8K4H - chains A and B; structure by X-ray diffraction, 1.95 A resolution.

# Chain A (and B)
Molecule: cAMP-specific 3', 5'-cyclic phosphodiesterase 4D
Organism: Homo sapiens
Notes: EC 3.1.4.53; chain B of this document is another copy of the same molecule, construct and numbering; everything in this record applies to it too
UniProtKB: Q08499 (PDE4D_HUMAN); residues 86-413 here correspond to UniProt positions 388-715 (UniProt number = residue number + 302)
Sequence (349 residues; row label = number of the first residue in the row):
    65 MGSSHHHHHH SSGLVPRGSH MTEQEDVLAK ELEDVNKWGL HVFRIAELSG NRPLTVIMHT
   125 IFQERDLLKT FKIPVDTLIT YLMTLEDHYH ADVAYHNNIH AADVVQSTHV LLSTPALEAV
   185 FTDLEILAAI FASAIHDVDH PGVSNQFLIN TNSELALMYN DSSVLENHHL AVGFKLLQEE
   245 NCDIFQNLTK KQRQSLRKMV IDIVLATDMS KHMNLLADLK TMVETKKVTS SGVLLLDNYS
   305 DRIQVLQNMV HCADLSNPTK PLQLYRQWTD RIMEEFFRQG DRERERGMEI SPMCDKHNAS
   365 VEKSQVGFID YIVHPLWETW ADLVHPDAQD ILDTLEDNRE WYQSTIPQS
Disordered / not traced: 65-85, 412-413
Sequence notes: expression tag (65-85)
Curated features (UniProtKB/Swiss-Prot):
  - active site: H160 (Proton donor)
  - binding site (3',5'-cyclic AMP): H160, Q369, F372
  - binding site (AMP): H160, D201, D318, N321, Q369, F372
  - binding site (Zn(2+)): H164, H200, D201, D318
  - binding site (Mg(2+)): D201
  - binding site (Mn(2+)): D201
Metal / ion sites: Zn2+: H164, H200, D201, D318; Mg2+ near D201 (its only coordinating residue here)
Small-molecule neighbours: Benzbromarone (R75; [3,5-bis(bromanyl)-4-oxidanyl-phenyl]-(2-ethyl-1-benzofuran-3-yl)methanone): H160, T271, M273, D318, L319, I336, F340, M357, Q369, F372, I376

# How chain A and chain B interact
Residue-residue contacts (30):
  E218(A) with K239(B), salt bridge
  A220(A) with R261(B), hydrogen bond (backbone-side chain)
  L221(A) with A235(B); F238(B), hydrophobic; K239(B); R261(B)
  M222(A) with M222(B), hydrophobic; Y223(B), hydrogen bond (backbone-side chain); A235(B)
  Y223(A) with M222(B), hydrogen bond (side chain-backbone); Y223(B), hydrophobic
  N224(A) with N231(B), hydrogen bond (side chain-backbone); L234(B); A235(B); R261(B); I265(B)
  D225(A) with R261(B), salt bridge
  N231(A) with N224(B), hydrogen bond
  L234(A) with N224(B)
  A235(A) with L221(B); M222(B); N224(B)
  F238(A) with L221(B), hydrophobic
  K239(A) with L221(B)
  Q242(A) with L221(B)
  R261(A) with A220(B), hydrogen bond (side chain-backbone); L221(B); N224(B); D225(B), salt bridge
  I265(A) with N224(B)
Interface residues without a listed pair, chain A (16 interface residues in all): N214
Interface residues without a listed pair, chain B (17 interface residues in all): E218, Q242, Q258, K262

# Overview
16 residues of chain A and 17 residues of chain B are in contact, with 6 hydrogen bonds and 3 salt bridges.
Among the polar pairs are E218(A)-K239(B), D225(A)-R261(B) and A220(A)-R261(B). Bound to chain A:
Benzbromarone.
Both chains are cAMP-specific 3', 5'-cyclic phosphodiesterase 4D (Homo sapiens). Entry 8K4H (Crystal structure
of PDE4D complexed with benzbromarone) was determined by X-ray diffraction, deposited together with 8K4C,
8W4Q, 8W4R, 8W4S and 8W4T.
